2A1N - chain A; structure by X-ray diffraction, 1.90 A resolution.

Chain A:
Name: Cytochrome P450-cam
Organism: Pseudomonas putida
Notes: EC 1.14.15.1
UniProt: P00183 (CPXA_PSEPU); residues 0-414 here = UniProt positions 0-414
Sequence (415 residues; numbered 0 to 414; the number before each row is that of its first residue; numbering starts at 0):
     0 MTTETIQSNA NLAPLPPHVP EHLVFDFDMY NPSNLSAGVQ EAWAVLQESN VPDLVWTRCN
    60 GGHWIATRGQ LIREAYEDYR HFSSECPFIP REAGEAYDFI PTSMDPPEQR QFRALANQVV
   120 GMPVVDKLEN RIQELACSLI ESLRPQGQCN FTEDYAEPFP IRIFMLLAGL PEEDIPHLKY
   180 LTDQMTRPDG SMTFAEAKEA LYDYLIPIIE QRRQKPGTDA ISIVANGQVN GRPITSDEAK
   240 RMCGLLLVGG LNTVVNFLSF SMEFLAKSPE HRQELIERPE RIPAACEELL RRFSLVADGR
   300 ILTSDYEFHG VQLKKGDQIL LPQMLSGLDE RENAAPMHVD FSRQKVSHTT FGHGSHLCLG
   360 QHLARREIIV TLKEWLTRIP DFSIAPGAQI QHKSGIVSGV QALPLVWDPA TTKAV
Unresolved in the structure: 0-7
Differences from the reference sequence: engineered mutation Asn251 (Asp in P00183), Ala334 (Cys in P00183)
Metal / ion sites: K+ site 1: Pro15, Pro16, Val18, Glu20 (shared with 1 residue of chain B); K+ site 2: Glu84, Gly93, Glu94, Tyr96; heme Fe: Cys357 (together with oxygen molecule)
Small-molecule neighbours:
  - camphor (CAM): Phe87, Tyr96, Thr101, Thr185, Leu244, Val247, Gly248, Thr252, Val295, Asp297, Ile395, Val396
  - heme / oxygen molecule: Tyr75, Pro100, Thr101, Gln108, Arg112, Val119, Phe163, Leu244, Leu245, Gly248, Gly249, Thr252, Val253, Phe256, Leu289, Leu294, Val295, Asp297, Arg299, Gln322, Thr349, Phe350, Gly351, Ser354, His355, Leu356, Cys357, Leu358, Gly359, Leu362, Ala363

In short:
Bound to chain A: heme / oxygen molecule and camphor. Pro15, Pro16, Val18 and Glu20 coordinate K+ site 1.
Glu84, Gly93, Glu94 and Tyr96 coordinate K+ site 2.
Chain A is Cytochrome P450-cam (Pseudomonas putida); the structure, Crystal structure of ferrous dioxygen
complex of D251N cytochrome P450cam, was determined by X-ray diffraction, deposited together with 2A1M and
2A1O.
